6CQ5 - chain A; structure by X-ray diffraction, 3.35 A resolution.

== Chain A ==
Protein: Serine/threonine-protein kinase TBK1
Source organism: Homo sapiens
Notes: EC 2.7.11.1
UniProt: Q9UHD2 (TBK1_HUMAN); numbering as in UniProt (aligned over 1-657)
Sequence (660 residues; row label = number of the first residue in the row; numbers below 1 keep their minus sign (Ser-2 is residue -2)):
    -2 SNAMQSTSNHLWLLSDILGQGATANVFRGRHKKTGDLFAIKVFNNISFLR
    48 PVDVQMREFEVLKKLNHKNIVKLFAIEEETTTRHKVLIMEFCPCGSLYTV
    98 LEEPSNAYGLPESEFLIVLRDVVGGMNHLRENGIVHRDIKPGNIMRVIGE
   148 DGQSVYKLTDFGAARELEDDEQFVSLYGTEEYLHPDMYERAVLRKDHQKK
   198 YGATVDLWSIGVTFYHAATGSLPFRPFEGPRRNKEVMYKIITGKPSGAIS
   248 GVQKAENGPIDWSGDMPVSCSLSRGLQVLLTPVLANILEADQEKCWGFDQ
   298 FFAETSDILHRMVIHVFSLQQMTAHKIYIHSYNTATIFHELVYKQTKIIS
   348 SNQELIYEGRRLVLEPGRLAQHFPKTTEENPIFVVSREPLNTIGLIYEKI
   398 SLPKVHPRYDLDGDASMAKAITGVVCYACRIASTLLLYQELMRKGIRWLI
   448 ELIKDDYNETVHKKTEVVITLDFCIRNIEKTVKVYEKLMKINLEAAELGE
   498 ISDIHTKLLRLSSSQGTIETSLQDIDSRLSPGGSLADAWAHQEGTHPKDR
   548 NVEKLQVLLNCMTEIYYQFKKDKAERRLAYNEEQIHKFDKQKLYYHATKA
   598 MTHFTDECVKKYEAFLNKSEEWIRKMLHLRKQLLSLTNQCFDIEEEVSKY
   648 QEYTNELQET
Unresolved in the structure: -2 to -1, 43-50, 159-176, 187-202, 480-493
Construct notes: expression tag (-2 to 0)
Ligand contacts: F8S (2-amino-7-(1,1-dioxo-1lambda~6~-thian-4-yl)-5-oxo-5H-[1]benzopyrano[2,3-b]pyridine-3-carboxylic acid): Leu15, Gly16, Val23, Ala36, Val68, Met86, Glu87, Phe88, Cys89, Pro90, Gly92, Thr96, Met142, Thr156, Lys567
Swiss-Prot annotation at these positions:
  - active site: Asp135 (Proton acceptor)
  - binding site (ATP): Leu15 to Val23, Lys38
  - modified residue: Ser172 (Phosphoserine), Lys607 (N6-methyllysine)
  - cross-link (Glycyl lysine isopeptide (Lys-Gly)): Lys30 (interchain with G-Cter in ubiquitin), Lys401 (interchain with G-Cter in ubiquitin)
  - natural variant: Phe24 (F24S: Loss of IFNB induction), Arg47 (R47H: In FTDALS4), Asp50 (D50A: In IIAE8), Tyr105 (Y105C: In FTDALS4), Val152 (V152L: No effect on IFNB induction), Gly159 (G159A: In IIAE8), Ile207 (I207V: In IIAE8; uncertain significance), Tyr212 (Y212D: In AIARV), Asp296 (D296H: In a breast pleomorphic lobular carcinoma sample), Ile305 (I305T: In FTDALS4), Leu306 (L306I: In FTDALS4; uncertain significance), Arg308 (R308Q: In FTDALS4), 14 further natural variant entries in UniProt
  - mutagenesis: Lys30 (K30R: Decreases ubiquitination. Abolishes ubiquitination, phosphorylation and kinase activity; when associated with R-401), Asp33 (D33A: Decreases phosphorylation and kinase activity), Lys38 (K38A: Loss of kinase activity), Asp135 (D135N: Loss of kinase activity), Ser172 (S172A: Loss of kinase activity. No effect on dimerization. Loss of USP38-mediated degradation; S172E: Decreased kinase activity), Leu316 (L316E: Decreases kinase activity. No effect on phosphorylation), Tyr325 (Y325E: Abolishes phosphorylation and kinase activity), Glu355 (E355R: Decreases phosphorylation and kinase activity. Abolishes dimerization; when associated with A-357 or R-448), Arg357 (R357A: Decreases phosphorylation and kinase activity. Abolishes dimerization; when associated with R-355), Lys401 (K401R: Decreases ubiquitination. Abolishes ubiquitination, phosphorylation and kinase activity; when associated with R-30), Glu448 (E448R: Decreases phosphorylation and kinase activity. Abolishes dimerization; when associated with R-355), His459 (H459E: Abolishes dimerization and decreases kinase activity but no effect on phosphorylation; when associated with E-466 and E-470), 11 further mutagenesis entries in UniProt
From the paper describing this entry:
  - binding site for F8S: Glu87, Cys89, Thr156, Lys567

== In short ==
Bound to chain A: compound F8S. UniProt lists active-site residue Asp135, 10 ATP-binding residues and 23
mutagenesis sites. From the paper: a binding site for F8S at Glu87, Cys89 and Thr156 among others.
Chain A is Serine/threonine-protein kinase TBK1 (Homo sapiens); the structure, TBK1 in Complex with Sulfone
Analog of Amlexanox, was determined by X-ray diffraction (same publication as 6CQ0 and 6CQ4).
